8TWB - chains 2 and 5 of the 10 polymer chains in the assembly; structure by electron microscopy, 3.20 A resolution.

[Chain 2]
Name: Replication factor C subunit 2
Source organism: Saccharomyces cerevisiae
UniProtKB: P40348 (RFC2_YEAST); residues 14-353 here = UniProt positions 14-353
Amino-acid sequence (340 residues; row label = number of the first residue in the row):
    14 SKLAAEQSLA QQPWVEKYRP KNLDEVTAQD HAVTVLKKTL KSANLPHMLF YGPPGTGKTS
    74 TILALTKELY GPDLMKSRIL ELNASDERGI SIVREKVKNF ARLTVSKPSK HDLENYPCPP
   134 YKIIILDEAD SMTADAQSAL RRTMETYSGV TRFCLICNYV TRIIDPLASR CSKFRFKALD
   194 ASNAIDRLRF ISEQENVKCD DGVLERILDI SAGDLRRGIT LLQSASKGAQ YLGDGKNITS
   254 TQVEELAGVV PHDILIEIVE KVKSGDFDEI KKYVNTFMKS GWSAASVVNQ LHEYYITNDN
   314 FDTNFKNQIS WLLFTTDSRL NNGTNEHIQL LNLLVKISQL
Ion coordination: Mg2+: Thr-72 (together with ATP-gamma-S)
Residues lining bound ligands:
  - ATP-gamma-S (AGS; phosphothiophosphoric acid-adenylate ester), molecule 1: Trp-27, Val-28, Tyr-31, Arg-32, Pro-33, Glu-38, Val-39, Thr-40, Gln-42, Pro-66, Pro-67, Gly-68, Thr-69, Gly-70, Lys-71, Thr-72, Ser-73, Asn-171, Leu-192, Arg-200, Leu-228, Arg-229, Ile-232
  - ATP-gamma-S (AGS), molecule 2: Arg-154, Pro-179, Arg-183
Swiss-Prot annotation at these positions:
  - binding site (ATP): Val-28, Arg-32, Gly-65 to Ser-73, Asn-171, Arg-229

[Chain 5]
Name: Replication factor C subunit 5
Source organism: Saccharomyces cerevisiae
UniProtKB: P38251 (RFC5_YEAST); residue numbers follow UniProt; this construct covers 4-353
Amino-acid sequence (354 residues; numbered 1 to 354; the number before each row is that of its first residue):
     1 MSLWVDKYRP KSLNALSHNE ELTNFLKSLS DQPRDLPHLL LYGPNGTGKK TRCMALLESI
    61 FGPGVYRLKI DVRQFVTASN RKLELNVVSS PYHLEITPSD MGNNDRIVIQ ELLKEVAQME
   121 QVDFQDSKDG LAHRYKCVII NEANSLTKDA QAALRRTMEK YSKNIRLIMV CDSMSPIIAP
   181 IKSRCLLIRC PAPSDSEIST ILSDVVTNER IQLETKDILK RIAQASNGNL RVSLLMLESM
   241 ALNNELALKS SSPIIKPDWI IVIHKLTRKI VKERSVNSLI ECRAVLYDLL AHCIPANIIL
   301 KELTFSLLDV ETLNTTNKSS IIEYSSVFDE RLSLGNKAIF HLEGFIAKVM CCLD
Not modelled in the structure: 1-3, 121-132, 354
Construct notes: initiating methionine (1); expression tag (2-3, 354)
Residues lining bound ligands:
  - ADP (adenosine-5'-diphosphate): Val-5, Tyr-8, Arg-9, Pro-10, Ala-15, Leu-16, Ser-17, His-18, Gly-46, Thr-47, Gly-48, Lys-49, Lys-50, Thr-51, Ile-201, Leu-230, Arg-231, Leu-234
  - ATP-gamma-S (AGS; phosphothiophosphoric acid-adenylate ester): Arg-155, Glu-159, Pro-180, Arg-184
Swiss-Prot annotation at these positions:
  - binding site (ATP): Val-5, Ser-17, Gly-43 to Thr-51, Arg-231

[Interface between chain 2 and chain 5]
Contacting residue pairs (94):
  Ser-21(2) with Lys-163(5)
  Gln-24(2) with Arg-34(5); Arg-134(5)
  Gln-25(2) with Ser-162(5); Lys-163(5)
  Pro-26(2) with Leu-36(5); Pro-37(5); Arg-166(5)
  Glu-29(2) with Glu-159(5); Ser-162(5)
  Arg-32(2) with Glu-159(5), salt bridge
  Thr-72(2) with Arg-156(5)
  Glu-94(2) with Arg-156(5), salt bridge; Lys-160(5), salt bridge
  Asn-96(2) with Arg-156(5); Lys-160(5)
  Ala-97(2) with Ala-152(5); Ala-153(5)
  Ser-98(2) with Gln-110(5); Lys-114(5); Ala-153(5); Thr-157(5)
  Asp-99(2) with Arg-106(5); Lys-114(5), salt bridge
  Glu-100(2) with Gln-110(5)
  Asp-140(2) with Arg-156(5), salt bridge
  Glu-141(2) with Arg-155(5); Arg-156(5)
  Ser-144(2) with Asp-149(5)
  Asn-171(2) with Arg-155(5), hydrogen bond
  Asp-227(2) with Ser-183(5)
  Arg-229(2) with Glu-159(5), salt bridge; Ser-183(5), hydrogen bond; Arg-184(5)
  Gln-236(2) with Asp-35(5); Pro-37(5)
  Ser-237(2) with Leu-186(5)
  Lys-240(2) with Ser-28(5); Asp-35(5), salt bridge
  Tyr-244(2) with Asn-24(5); Lys-27(5); Ser-28(5); Asp-31(5)
  Leu-259(2) with Leu-187(5)
  Gly-261(2) with Tyr-42(5)
  Phe-280(2) with Leu-308(5), hydrophobic; Lys-318(5); Ser-319(5)
  Asp-281(2) with Lys-318(5), salt bridge
  Lys-284(2) with Leu-308(5); Asp-309(5), salt bridge
  Asn-288(2) with Asn-227(5)
  Met-291(2) with Pro-44(5)
  Lys-292(2) with Pro-44(5); Pro-191(5); Ala-192(5), hydrogen bond (backbone-backbone); Asp-195(5), salt bridge; Asn-227(5)
  Ser-293(2) with Arg-189(5), hydrogen bond; Pro-191(5)
  Gly-294(2) with Arg-189(5), hydrogen bond (backbone-side chain); Pro-191(5)
  Trp-295(2) with Arg-189(5)
  Ser-296(2) with Met-174(5)
  Arg-332(2) with Ser-326(5), hydrogen bond; Val-327(5); Glu-330(5)
  Leu-333(2) with Ser-175(5), hydrogen bond (backbone-side chain)
  Asn-335(2) with Glu-330(5), hydrogen bond; Ser-333(5), hydrogen bond (backbone-side chain)
  Gly-336(2) with Ser-175(5); Pro-176(5); Ser-333(5)
  Thr-337(2) with Ser-175(5), hydrogen bond (backbone-side chain); Asp-329(5); Glu-330(5)
  Asn-338(2) with Lys-301(5); Asp-329(5), hydrogen bond (backbone-side chain)
  Glu-339(2) with Met-174(5); Ser-175(5)
  His-340(2) with Lys-301(5); Phe-305(5)
  Ile-341(2) with Lys-301(5); Ser-325(5); Ser-326(5)
  Gln-342(2) with Ser-326(5), hydrogen bond (side chain-backbone)
  Leu-344(2) with Phe-305(5), hydrophobic; Leu-308(5), hydrophobic; Ile-322(5), hydrophobic
  Asn-345(2) with Ile-322(5); Glu-323(5); Ser-326(5), hydrogen bond
  Val-348(2) with Ser-319(5)
  Gln-352(2) with Ser-319(5)
Other interface residues (no listed pair), chain 2 (58 interface residues in all): Pro-67, Leu-76, Asp-143, Arg-230, Thr-233, Gly-241, Glu-258, Ser-331, Lys-349
Other interface residues (no listed pair), chain 5 (59 interface residues in all): Leu-29, Gln-32, Glu-111, Ser-173, Ala-179, Pro-180, Gly-228, Leu-334

[In short]
The interface between chain 2 and chain 5 involves 58 residues on one side and 59 on the other; the contacts
include 13 hydrogen bonds and 10 salt bridges. Polar contacts include Arg-32(2)/Glu-159(5),
Glu-94(2)/Arg-156(5) and Glu-94(2)/Lys-160(5).
Here chain 2 is Replication factor C subunit 2 and chain 5 is Replication factor C subunit 5, both from
Saccharomyces cerevisiae. Entry 8TWB (Cryo-EM structure of S. cerevisiae Ctf18-RFC-PCNA-DNA complex) was
determined by electron microscopy, deposited together with 9B8R, 8TW7, 8TW8, 8TW9 and 8TWA.
